PDB entry 5E67 | X-ray diffraction, 2.20 A resolution | chains A and B of the 3 polymer chains in the assembly

== Chain A ==
Protein: I-SmaMI LAGLIDADG meganuclease
Source organism: Sordaria macrospora (strain ATCC MYA-333 / DSM 997 / K(L3346) / K-hell)
Reference sequence: F7WD42 (F7WD42_SORMK); residues 1-302 here correspond to UniProt positions 114-415 (UniProt number = residue number + 113)
Amino-acid sequence (302 residues; numbered 1 to 302; the number before each row is that of its first residue):
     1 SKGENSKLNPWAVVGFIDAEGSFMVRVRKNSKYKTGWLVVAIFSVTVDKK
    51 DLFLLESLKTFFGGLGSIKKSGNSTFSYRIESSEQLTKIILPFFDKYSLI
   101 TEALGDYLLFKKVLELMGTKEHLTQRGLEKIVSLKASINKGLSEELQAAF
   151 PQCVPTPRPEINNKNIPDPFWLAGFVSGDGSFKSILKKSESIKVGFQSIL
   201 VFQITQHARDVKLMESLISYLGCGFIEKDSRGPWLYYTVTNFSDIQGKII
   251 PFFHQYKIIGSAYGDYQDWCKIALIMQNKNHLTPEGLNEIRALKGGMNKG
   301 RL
Unresolved in the structure: 1-6, 301-302
Construct notes: engineered mutation Ala-103 (Lys216 in F7WD42), Asn-165 (Leu278 in F7WD42), Ala-262 (Lys375 in F7WD42), Gln-267 (Met380 in F7WD42)
Metal / ion sites: Mg2+ site 1: Ala-19, Asp-179 (shared with 1 residue of chain C); Mg2+ site 2: Glu-20, Gly-178, Asp-179 (shared with 1 residue of chain C)
Small-molecule neighbours: 2-methoxyethanol (MXE): Phe-16, Glu-20, Ser-177, Gly-178

== Chain B ==
Molecule: DNA bottom strand
Sequence (25 nucleotides; numbered 1 to 25; the number before each row is that of its first residue):
     1 CGTACACCTGATAATGGAGGATACC

== Interface between chain A and chain B ==
Contacting residue pairs (41; chain A residue first):
  Ala-19(A) with DT15(B), phosphate contact
  Glu-20(A) with DA14(B), phosphate contact; DT15(B), phosphate contact
  Ser-22(A) with DG16(B), base contact
  Met-24(A) with DG16(B), sugar contact; DG17(B), phosphate contact
  Arg-26(A) with DA18(B), salt bridge to the phosphate; DG19(B), hydrogen bond to the base
  Arg-28(A) with DG19(B), hydrogen bond to the base; DG20(B), hydrogen bond to the base
  Thr-46(A) with DA14(B), sugar contact; DT15(B), base contact
  Val-47(A) with DA14(B), phosphate contact
  Asp-48(A) with DA14(B), hydrogen bond to the phosphate
  Ser-71(A) with DG16(B), base contact
  Arg-79(A) with DG16(B), base contact; DG17(B), hydrogen bond to the base; DA18(B), base contact
  Lys-135(A) with DG17(B), salt bridge to the phosphate
  Asn-139(A) with DG17(B), hydrogen bond to the phosphate
  Ser-191(A) with DC1(B), sugar contact; DG2(B), hydrogen bond to the base
  Ile-192(A) with DG2(B), phosphate contact; DT3(B), base contact
  Lys-193(A) with DG2(B), hydrogen bond to the phosphate
  Gln-197(A) with DT3(B), base contact; DA4(B), hydrogen bond to the base
  Phe-225(A) with DC5(B), phosphate contact; DA6(B), phosphate contact
  Glu-227(A) with DA6(B), base contact; DC7(B), hydrogen bond to the base
  Asp-229(A) with DT9(B), base contact
  Arg-231(A) with DT9(B), base contact; DG10(B), hydrogen bond to the base
  Thr-240(A) with DA4(B), phosphate contact; DC5(B), hydrogen bond to the phosphate
  Asn-241(A) with DA4(B), phosphate contact; DC5(B), hydrogen bond to the phosphate
  Phe-242(A) with DA4(B), hydrogen bond to the phosphate
  His-281(A) with DT3(B), salt bridge to the phosphate
  Leu-282(A) with DG2(B), phosphate contact
Also at the interface, not in a pair above, chain A (35 interface residues in all): Ser-74, Thr-75, Lys-140, Ser-143, Lys-187, Ile-199, Ser-230, Tyr-236, Ser-243
Also at the interface, not in a pair above, chain B (18 interface residues in all): DC8, DA13

== Overview ==
35 residues of chain A face 18 of chain B across their interface; the contacts include 14 hydrogen bonds and 3
salt bridges. Polar pairs include Arg-26(A)/DG19(B), Arg-28(A)/DG19(B) and Arg-28(A)/DG20(B). Ligands of chain
A: 2-methoxyethanol. The Mg2+ site 1 is built by Ala-19(A) and Asp-179(A).
Here chain A is I-SmaMI LAGLIDADG meganuclease (Sordaria macrospora (strain ATCC MYA-333 / DSM 997 / K(L3346)
/ K-hell)) and chain B is DNA bottom strand. Entry 5E67 (K103A/K262A double mutant of I-SmaMI) was determined
by X-ray diffraction, deposited together with 5E5O, 5E5P, 5E5S and 5E63.
